PDB entry 3KPP | X-ray diffraction, 1.90 A resolution | chains A and B of the 3 polymer chains in the assembly

[Chain A]
Molecule: HLA class I histocompatibility antigen, B-44 alpha chain
Organism: Homo sapiens
Reference sequence: P30481 (1B44_HUMAN); residues 1-276 here correspond to UniProt positions 25-300 (UniProt number = residue number + 24)
Amino-acid sequence (276 residues; row label = number of the first residue in the row):
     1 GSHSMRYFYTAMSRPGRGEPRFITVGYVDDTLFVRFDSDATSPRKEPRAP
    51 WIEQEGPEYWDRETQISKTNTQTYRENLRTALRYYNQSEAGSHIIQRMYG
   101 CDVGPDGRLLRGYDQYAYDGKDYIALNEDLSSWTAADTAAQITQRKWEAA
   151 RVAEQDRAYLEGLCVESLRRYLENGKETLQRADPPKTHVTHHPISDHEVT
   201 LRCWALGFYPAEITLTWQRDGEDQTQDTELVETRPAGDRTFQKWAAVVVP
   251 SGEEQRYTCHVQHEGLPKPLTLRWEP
Cystine bridges: Cys101-Cys164, Cys203-Cys259
Differences from the reference sequence: variant Tyr116 (Asp140 in P30481)

[Chain B]
Molecule: Beta-2-microglobulin
Organism: Homo sapiens
Reference sequence: P61769 (B2MG_HUMAN); residues 1-99 here correspond to UniProt positions 21-119 (UniProt number = residue number + 20)
Amino-acid sequence (99 residues; row label = number of the first residue in the row):
     1 IQRTPKIQVYSRHPAENGKSNFLNCYVSGFHPSDIEVDLLKNGERIEKVE
    51 HSDLSFSKDWSFYLLYYTEFTPTEKDEYACRVNHVTLSQPKIVKWDRDM
Cystine bridges: Cys25-Cys80
Curated features (UniProtKB/Swiss-Prot):
  - modified residue: Gln2 (Pyrrolidone carboxylic acid)
  - glycosylation: Ile1 (N-linked (Glc) (glycation) isoleucine), Lys19 (N-linked (Glc) (glycation) lysine), Lys41 (N-linked (Glc) (glycation) lysine), Lys48 (N-linked (Glc) (glycation) lysine), Lys58 (N-linked (Glc) (glycation) lysine), Lys91 (N-linked (Glc) (glycation) lysine), Lys94 (N-linked (Glc) (glycation) lysine)

[How chain A and chain B interact]
Pairs across the interface - 66 pairs, chain A then chain B:
  Phe8(A) with Ser55(B); Phe56(B)
  Tyr9(A) with Phe56(B)
  Thr10(A) with Leu54(B); Phe56(B); Phe62(B)
  Met12(A) with Ser33(B), hydrogen bond; Asp34(B); Leu54(B), hydrophobic
  Ile23(A) with Leu54(B)
  Val25(A) with Asp53(B); Leu54(B); Ser55(B)
  Tyr27(A) with Ser55(B), hydrogen bond; Tyr63(B), hydrogen bond
  Leu32(A) with Asp53(B)
  Arg35(A) with Asp53(B), salt bridge
  Arg48(A) with Asp53(B), salt bridge
  Ile94(A) with His31(B); Pro32(B), hydrophobic; Ser33(B); Phe62(B), hydrophobic
  Gln96(A) with His31(B), hydrogen bond; Phe56(B); Trp60(B), hydrogen bond (side chain-backbone); Phe62(B)
  Arg97(A) with Phe56(B)
  Met98(A) with Phe56(B), hydrophobic; Ser57(B); Lys58(B); Trp60(B), hydrophobic
  Gln115(A) with Trp60(B)
  Tyr116(A) with Trp60(B)
  Ala117(A) with Trp60(B), hydrophobic
  Asp119(A) with Ile1(B); His31(B)
  Gly120(A) with Arg3(B); His31(B), hydrogen bond (backbone-side chain); Trp60(B)
  Asp122(A) with Trp60(B), hydrogen bond
  His192(A) with Asp98(B), salt bridge
  Arg202(A) with Asp98(B), hydrogen bond (side chain-backbone); Met99(B)
  Trp204(A) with Asp98(B); Met99(B)
  Val231(A) with Gln8(B)
  Glu232(A) with Lys6(B), salt bridge; Gln8(B); Tyr26(B); Ser28(B), hydrogen bond
  Thr233(A) with Tyr26(B)
  Arg234(A) with Gln8(B); Tyr10(B); Tyr26(B); Met99(B), hydrogen bond (side chain-backbone)
  Pro235(A) with Tyr10(B), hydrogen bond (backbone-side chain); Asn24(B); Tyr26(B)
  Ala236(A) with Arg12(B), hydrogen bond (backbone-side chain); Asn24(B), hydrogen bond (backbone-side chain)
  Gly237(A) with Arg12(B), hydrogen bond (backbone-side chain)
  Asp238(A) with Arg12(B)
  Gln242(A) with Tyr10(B); Ser11(B), hydrogen bond (side chain-backbone); Arg12(B), hydrogen bond (side chain-backbone)
  Trp244(A) with Met99(B), hydrogen bond (side chain-backbone)
Also at the interface, not in a pair above, chain A (35 interface residues in all): Arg17, Lys121
Also at the interface, not in a pair above, chain B (28 interface residues in all): His13, Asp59, Leu65

[In short]
Chain A and chain B form an interface of 35 and 28 residues respectively, with 17 hydrogen bonds and 4 salt
bridges. Among the polar pairs are Arg35(A)-Asp53(B), Arg48(A)-Asp53(B) and His192(A)-Asp98(B).
Chain A is HLA class I histocompatibility antigen, B-44 alpha chain and chain B is Beta-2-microglobulin, both
from Homo sapiens; the structure, Crystal Structure of HLA B*4405 in complex with EEYLQAFTY a self peptide
from the ABCD3 protein, was determined by X-ray diffraction (same publication as 3KPL, 3KPM, 3KPN, 3KPO and
3KPQ).
